8HAL - chains H and J of the 11 polymer chains in the assembly; structure by electron microscopy, 4.40 A resolution (low resolution: residue-level contacts below are approximate; hydrogen-bond / salt-bridge calls are withheld).

Chain H:
Protein: Histone H2B type 1-J
Source organism: Homo sapiens
Reference sequence: P06899 (H2B1J_HUMAN); residues 1-125 here correspond to UniProt positions 2-126 (UniProt number = residue number + 1)
Amino-acid sequence (125 residues; row label = number of the first residue in the row):
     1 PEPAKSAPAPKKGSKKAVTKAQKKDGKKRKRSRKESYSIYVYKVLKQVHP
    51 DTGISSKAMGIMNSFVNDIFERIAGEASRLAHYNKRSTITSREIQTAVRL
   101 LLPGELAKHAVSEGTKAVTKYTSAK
Disordered / not traced: 1-23, 125
Swiss-Prot annotation at these positions:
  - modified residue: Pro1 (N-acetylproline), Glu2 (ADP-ribosyl glutamic acid), Lys5 (N6-(2-hydroxyisobutyryl)lysine), Ser6 (ADP-ribosylserine), Lys11 (N6-(beta-hydroxybutyryl)lysine), Lys12 (N6-(2-hydroxyisobutyryl)lysine), Ser14 (Phosphoserine), Lys15 (N6-acetyllysine), Lys16 (N6-(beta-hydroxybutyryl)lysine), Lys20 (N6-(2-hydroxyisobutyryl)lysine), Lys23 (N6-(2-hydroxyisobutyryl)lysine), Lys24 (N6-(2-hydroxyisobutyryl)lysine), Lys34 (N6-(2-hydroxyisobutyryl)lysine), Glu35 (PolyADP-ribosyl glutamic acid), Ser36 (Phosphoserine), Lys43 (N6-(2-hydroxyisobutyryl)lysine), Lys46 (N6-(2-hydroxyisobutyryl)lysine), Lys57 (N6,N6-dimethyllysine), Arg79 (Dimethylated arginine), Lys85 (N6,N6,N6-trimethyllysine) and 6 more in UniProt
  - glycosylation: Ser112 (O-linked (GlcNAc) serine)
  - cross-link (Glycyl lysine isopeptide (Lys-Gly)): Lys5 (interchain with G-Cter in SUMO2), Lys20 (interchain with G-Cter in SUMO2), Lys34 (interchain with G-Cter in ubiquitin), Lys120 (interchain with G-Cter in ubiquitin)

Chain J:
Molecule: 180-nt DNA strand
Source organism: Homo sapiens
Sequence (180 nucleotides; each row starts with the number of its first residue):
     1 ATCCGTCCGTTACCGCCATCAATATCCACCTGCAGATTCTACCAAAAGTG
    51 TATTTGGAAACTGCTCCATCAAAAGGCATGTTCAGCTGAATTCAGCTGAA
   101 CATGCCTTTTGATGGAGCAGTTTCCAAATACACTTTTGGTAGAATCTGCA
   151 GGTGGATATTGATGGCGGTAACGGACGGAT
Disordered / not traced: 1-14, 166-180

Interface between chain H and chain J:
Residue-residue contacts (12; chain H residue first):
  Tyr42(H) with DT37(J); DT38(J)
  Gly53(H) with DT37(J)
  Ile54(H) with DA36(J); DT37(J)
  Ser55(H) with DA36(J)
  Ser56(H) with DA36(J)
  Arg86(H) with DG57(J)
  Ser87(H) with DG56(J); DG57(J)
  Thr88(H) with DG56(J); DG57(J)
Interface residues without a listed pair, chain H (14 interface residues in all): Gly26, Arg31, Ser32, Arg33, Lys57, Lys85
Interface residues without a listed pair, chain J (8 interface residues in all): DA46, DG120, DT121

Summary:
Chain H and chain J form an interface of 14 and 8 residues respectively.
Here chain H is Histone H2B type 1-J and chain J is a 180-nt DNA strand, both from Homo sapiens. Entry 8HAL
(Cryo-EM structure of the CBP catalytic core bound to the H4K12acK16ac nucleosome, class 1) was determined by
electron microscopy together with 8HAG, 8HAH, 8HAI, 8HAJ, 8HAK, 8HAM and 8HAN from the same study.
